2JHH - chain C; structure by X-ray diffraction, 1.70 A resolution.

[Chain C]
Molecule: Ficolin-1
From: Homo sapiens
Notes: fragment: c-terminal domain, residues 109-326
UniProtKB: O00602 (FCN1_HUMAN); residues 80-297 here correspond to UniProt positions 109-326 (UniProt number = residue number + 29)
Sequence (218 residues; each row starts with the number of its first residue):
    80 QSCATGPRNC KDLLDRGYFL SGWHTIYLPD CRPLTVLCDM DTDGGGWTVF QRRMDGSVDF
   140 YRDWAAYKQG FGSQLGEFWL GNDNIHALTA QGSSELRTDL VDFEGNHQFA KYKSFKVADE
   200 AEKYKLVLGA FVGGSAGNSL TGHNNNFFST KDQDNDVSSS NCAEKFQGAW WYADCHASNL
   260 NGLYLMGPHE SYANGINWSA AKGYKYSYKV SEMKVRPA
Disordered / not traced: 80, 278-286
Cystine bridges: C82-C110, C89-C117, C241-C254
Differences from the reference sequence: conflict T177 (Val206 in O00602)
Bound ions: Ca2+: D233, D235, S237, S239
Curated features (UniProtKB/Swiss-Prot):
  - region: P86 to G125 (A domain), K288 to A297 (P domain)
  - binding site (Ca(2+)): D233, D235, S237, S239
  - binding site (a carbohydrate): D253 to H255
  - site (Mediates specificity for sialic acids): Y271, Y283
  - glycosylation: N276 (N-linked (GlcNAc...) asparagine)

[Summary]
D233, D235, S237 and S239 form the Ca2+ site. Curated annotation (UniProt) lists 4 Ca2+-binding residues and 3
carbohydrate-binding residues.
Chain C is Ficolin-1 (Homo sapiens); the structure, Structure of globular heads of M-ficolin at acidic pH, was
determined by X-ray diffraction (same publication as 2JHI, 2JHK, 2JHL and 2JHM).
